1D5G - chains A and B; structure by solution NMR.

Chain A:
Molecule: Human phosphatase HPTP1E
From: Homo sapiens
Notes: fragment: pdz2 domain
UniProt: Q12923 (PTN13_HUMAN); residues 1-96 here correspond to UniProt positions 1361-1456 (UniProt number = residue number + 1360)
Chain sequence (96 residues; row label = number of the first residue in the row):
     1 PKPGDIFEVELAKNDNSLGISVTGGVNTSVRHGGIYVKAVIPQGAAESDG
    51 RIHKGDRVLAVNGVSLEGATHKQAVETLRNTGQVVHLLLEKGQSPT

Chain B:
Molecule: Peptide fadseadeneqvsav
Chain sequence (15 residues; each row starts with the number of its first residue):
     1 FADSEADENEQVSAV

How chain A and chain B interact:
Residue-residue contacts (16; chain A residue first):
  S17(A) - V15(B)
  L18(A) - V15(B)
  G19(A) - V15(B)
  I20(A) - A14(B)
  I20(A) - V15(B)
  S21(A) - S13(B)
  V22(A) - V12(B)
  V22(A) - S13(B)
  V26(A) - E10(B)
  N27(A) - E10(B)
  H71(A) - Q11(B)
  H71(A) - S13(B)
  V75(A) - S13(B)
  L78(A) - V15(B)
  R79(A) - A14(B)
  R79(A) - V15(B)
Interface residues without a listed pair, chain A (15 interface residues in all): G24, K38, K72
Interface residues without a listed pair, chain B (7 interface residues in all): N9

Summary:
The interface between chain A and chain B involves 15 residues on one side and 7 on the other.
Here chain A is Human phosphatase HPTP1E (Homo sapiens) and chain B is Peptide fadseadeneqvsav. Entry 1D5G
(Solution structure of the PDZ2 domain from human phosphatase HPTP1E complexed with a peptide) was determined
by solution NMR.
